PDB entry 8JH2 | electron microscopy, 5.70 A resolution (low resolution: residue-level contacts below are approximate; hydrogen-bond / salt-bridge calls are withheld) | chains B and T of the 28 polymer chains in the assembly

Chain B:
Molecule: DNA-directed RNA polymerase subunit beta
Source organism: Komagataella phaffii
Notes: EC 2.7.7.6
Reference sequence: C4QZQ7 (C4QZQ7_KOMPG); residue numbers follow UniProt; this construct covers 1-1227
Sequence (1227 residues; row label = number of the first residue in the row):
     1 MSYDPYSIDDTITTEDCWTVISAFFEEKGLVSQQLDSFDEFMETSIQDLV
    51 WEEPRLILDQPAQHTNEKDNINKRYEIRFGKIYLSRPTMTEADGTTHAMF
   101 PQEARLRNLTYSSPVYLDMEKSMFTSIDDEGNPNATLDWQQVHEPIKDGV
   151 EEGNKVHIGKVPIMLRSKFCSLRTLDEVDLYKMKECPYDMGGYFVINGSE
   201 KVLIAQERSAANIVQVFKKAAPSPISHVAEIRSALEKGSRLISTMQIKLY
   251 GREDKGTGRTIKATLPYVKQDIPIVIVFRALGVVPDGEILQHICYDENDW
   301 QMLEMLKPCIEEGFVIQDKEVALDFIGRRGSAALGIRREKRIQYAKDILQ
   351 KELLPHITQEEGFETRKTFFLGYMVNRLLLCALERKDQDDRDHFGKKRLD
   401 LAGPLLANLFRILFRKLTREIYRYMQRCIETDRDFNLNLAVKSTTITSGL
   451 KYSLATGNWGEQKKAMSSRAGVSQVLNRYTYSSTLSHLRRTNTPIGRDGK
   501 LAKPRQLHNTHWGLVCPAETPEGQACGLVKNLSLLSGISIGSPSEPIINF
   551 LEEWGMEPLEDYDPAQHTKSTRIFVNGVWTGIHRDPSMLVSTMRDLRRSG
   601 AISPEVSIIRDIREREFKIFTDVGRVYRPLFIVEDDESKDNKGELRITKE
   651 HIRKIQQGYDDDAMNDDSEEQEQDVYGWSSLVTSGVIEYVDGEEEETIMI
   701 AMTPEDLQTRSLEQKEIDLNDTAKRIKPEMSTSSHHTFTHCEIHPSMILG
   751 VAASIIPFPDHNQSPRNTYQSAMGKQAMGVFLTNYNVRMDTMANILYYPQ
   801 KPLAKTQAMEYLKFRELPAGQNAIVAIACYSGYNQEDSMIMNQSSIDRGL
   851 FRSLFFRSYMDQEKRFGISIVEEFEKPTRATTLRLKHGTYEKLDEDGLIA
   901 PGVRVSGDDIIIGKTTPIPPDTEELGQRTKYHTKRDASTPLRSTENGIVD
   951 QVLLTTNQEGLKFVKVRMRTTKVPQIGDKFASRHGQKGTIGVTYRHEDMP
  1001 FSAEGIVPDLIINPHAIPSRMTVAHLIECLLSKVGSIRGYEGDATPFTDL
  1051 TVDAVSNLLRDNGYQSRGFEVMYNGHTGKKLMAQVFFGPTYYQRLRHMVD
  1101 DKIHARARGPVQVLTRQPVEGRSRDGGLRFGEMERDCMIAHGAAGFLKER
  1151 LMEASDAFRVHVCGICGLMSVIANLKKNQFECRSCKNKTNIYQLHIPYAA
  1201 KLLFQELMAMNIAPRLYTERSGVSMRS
Not modelled in the structure: 1-8, 65-68, 129-152, 663-674, 712-718, 921-930, 1223-1227
Bound ions: Zn2+: Cys1163, Cys1166, Cys1182, Cys1185

Chain T:
Molecule: 228-nt DNA strand
Source organism: synthetic construct
Sequence (228 nucleotides; numbered -72 to 155; the number before each row is that of its first residue; numbers below 1 keep their minus sign (DA-72 is residue -72)):
   -72 ATCAGAATCCCGGTGCCGAGGCCGCTCAATTGGTCGTAGACAGCTCTAGC
   -22 ACCGCTTAAACGCACGTACGCGCTGTCCCCCGCGTTTTAACCGCCAAGGG
    28 GATTACACCCAAGACACCAGGCACGAGACAGAAAAAAACAACGAAAACGG
    78 CCACCACCCAAACACACCAAACACAAGAGCTAATTGACTGACGTAAGCGT
   128 GGACCTCCTATTGCTTTAAAGGCAGAGG
Not modelled in the structure: 55-155

Chain B / chain T interface:
Pairs across the interface (19; chain B residue first):
  Asn197(B) - DG40(T)
  Ser199(B) - DA39(T)
  Lys201(B) - DA39(T)
  Pro224(B) - DG25(T)
  Arg427(B) - DC45(T)
  Gln462(B) - DA43(T)
  Arg497(B) - DT31(T)
  Asp498(B) - DT31(T)
  Gly499(B) - DT31(T)
  Gln524(B) - DT31(T)
  Gln524(B) - DA32(T)
  Thr791(B) - DA38(T)
  Thr791(B) - DA39(T)
  Met792(B) - DC37(T)
  Arg857(B) - DA38(T)
  Arg942(B) - DC37(T)
  Gly1121(B) - DC36(T)
  Arg1122(B) - DC36(T)
  Arg1129(B) - DA34(T)
Interface residues without a listed pair, chain B (21 interface residues in all): Thr456, Val475, Arg1096, Met1133
Interface residues without a listed pair, chain T (13 interface residues in all): DC33, DC35

Overview:
Chain B and chain T form an interface of 21 and 13 residues respectively. The Zn2+ site is built by
Cys1163(B), Cys1166(B), Cys1182(B) and Cys1185(B).
Chain B is DNA-directed RNA polymerase subunit beta (Komagataella phaffii) and chain T is a 228-nt DNA strand
(synthetic construct); the structure, RNA polymerase II elongation complex bound with Elf1, Spt4/5 and foreign
DNA, stalled at SHL(-1) of ..., was determined by electron microscopy, deposited together with 8JH3 and 8JH4.
